PDB entry 6TZB | X-ray diffraction, 2.24 A resolution | chains D and E of the 6 polymer chains in the assembly

# Chain D
Protein: Hemagglutinin HA2 chain
From: Influenza A virus (strain A/Hong Kong/1/1968 H3N2)
UniProtKB: H9XC94 (H9XC94_I68A4); residues 1-176 here correspond to UniProt positions 346-521 (UniProt number = residue number + 345)
Amino-acid sequence (176 residues; row label = number of the first residue in the row):
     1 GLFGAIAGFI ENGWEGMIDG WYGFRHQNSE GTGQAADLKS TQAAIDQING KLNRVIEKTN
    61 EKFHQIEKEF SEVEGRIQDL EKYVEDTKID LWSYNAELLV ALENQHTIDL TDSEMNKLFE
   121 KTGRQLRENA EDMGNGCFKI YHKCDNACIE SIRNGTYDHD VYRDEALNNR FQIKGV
Not modelled in the structure: 172-176
Sequence notes: conflict Gly123 (Arg468 in H9XC94)
Cystine bridges: Cys144-Cys148
Covalent attachments: N-acetylglucosamine (NAG) linked to Asn154

# Chain E
Protein: Hemagglutinin HA1 chain
From: Influenza A virus (strain A/Hong Kong/1/1968 H3N2)
UniProtKB: Q91MA7 (HEMA_I68A4); residues 11-329 here correspond to UniProt positions 27-345 (UniProt number = residue number + 16)
Amino-acid sequence (321 residues; row label = number of the first residue in the row):
     9 PGATLCLGHH AVPNGTLVKT ITDDQIEVTN ATELVQSSST GKICNNPHRI LDGIDCTLID
    69 ALLGDPHCDV FQNETWDLFV ERSKAFSNCY PYDVPDYASL RSLVASSGTL EFITEGFTWT
   129 GVTQNGGSNA CKRGPGSGFF SRLNWLTKSG STYPVLNVTM PNNDNFDKLY IWGVHHPSTN
   189 QEQTSLYVQA SGRVTVSTRR SQQTIIPNIG SRPWVRGLSS RISIYWTIVK PGDVLVINSN
   249 GNLIAPRGYF KMRTGKSSIM RSDAPIDTCI SECITPNGSI PNDKPFQNVN KITYGACPKY
   309 VKQNTLKLAT GMRNVPEKQT R
Not modelled in the structure: 326-329
Sequence notes: expression tag (9-10)
Cystine bridges: Cys52-Cys277, Cys64-Cys76, Cys97-Cys139, Cys281-Cys305
Covalent attachments: N-acetylglucosamine (NAG) linked to Asn38, Asn81, Asn285; glycan linked to Asn165
Swiss-Prot annotation at these positions:
  - site: Arg329 (Cleavage)
  - glycosylation (N-linked (GlcNAc...) asparagine): Asn22, Asn38, Asn81, Asn165, Asn285
From the paper describing this entry:
  - binding site for beta-D-galactopyranose: Leu226

# How chain D and chain E interact
Contacting residue pairs (10):
  Gln47(D) with Thr30(E)
  Gly50(D) with Thr30(E)
  Lys51(D) with Ile29(E); Thr30(E)
  Arg54(D) with Lys27(E); Thr28(E), hydrogen bond (side chain-backbone); Ile29(E); Asp32(E), salt bridge
  Glu57(D) with Asp32(E)
  Glu103(D) with Ile29(E)
Other interface residues (no listed pair), chain D (7 interface residues in all): His106
Other interface residues (no listed pair), chain E (6 interface residues in all): Asp31

# Summary
7 residues of chain D face 6 of chain E across their interface, with 1 hydrogen bond and 1 salt bridge. Polar
pairs include Arg54(D)-Asp32(E) and Arg54(D)-Thr28(E). Covalently linked N-acetylglucosamine: at Asn154(D).
Covalently linked N-acetylglucosamine: at Asn38(E), Asn81(E) and Asn285(E). From the paper: a binding site for
beta-D-galactopyranose at Leu226(E).
Chain D is Hemagglutinin HA2 chain and chain E is Hemagglutinin HA1 chain, both from Influenza A virus (strain
A/Hong Kong/1/1968 H3N2); the structure, Crystal structure of the A/Hong Kong/1/1968 (H3N2) influenza virus
hemagglutinin in complex with 6'-SLNLN, was determined by X-ray diffraction.
